PDB entry 3CHX | X-ray diffraction, 3.90 A resolution | chains A and B of the 15 polymer chains in the assembly

# Chain A
Protein: PmoB
Source organism: Methylosinus trichosporium
UniProt: Q9KX50 (Q9KX50_METTR); residues 40-431 here = UniProt positions 40-431
Amino-acid sequence (392 residues; each row starts with the number of its first residue):
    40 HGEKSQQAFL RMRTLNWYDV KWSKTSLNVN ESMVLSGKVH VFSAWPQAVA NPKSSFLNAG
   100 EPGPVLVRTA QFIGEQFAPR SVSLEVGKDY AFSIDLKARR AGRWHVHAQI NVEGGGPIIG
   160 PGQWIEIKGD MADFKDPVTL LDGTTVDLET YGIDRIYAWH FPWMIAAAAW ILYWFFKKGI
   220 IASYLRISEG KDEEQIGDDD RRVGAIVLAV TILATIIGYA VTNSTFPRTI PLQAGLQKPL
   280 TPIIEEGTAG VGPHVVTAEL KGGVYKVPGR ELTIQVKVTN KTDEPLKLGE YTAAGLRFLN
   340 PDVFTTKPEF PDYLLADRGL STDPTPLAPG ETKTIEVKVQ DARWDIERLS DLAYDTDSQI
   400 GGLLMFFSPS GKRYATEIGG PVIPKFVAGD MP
Disordered / not traced: 284-294, 318-327, 347-350, 427-431
Bound ions: Cu ion near His40 (its only coordinating residue here)

# Chain B
Protein: PmoA
Source organism: Methylosinus trichosporium
UniProt: Q50541 (Q50541_METTR); residues 1-252 here = UniProt positions 1-252
Amino-acid sequence (252 residues; numbered 1 to 252; the number before each row is that of its first residue):
     1 MFTSKSGGAI GPFHSVAEAA GCVKTTDWMF LTLLFLAVLG GYHIHFMLTA GDWDFWVDWK
    61 DRRMWPTVVP ILGVTFAAAA QAFFWENFKL PFGATFAVSG LLIGEWINRY CNFWGWTYFP
   121 ISLVFPSALV VPALWLDIIM LLSGSYVITA VVGSLGWGLL FYPNNWPAIA ALHQATEQHG
   181 QLMSLADLVG FHFVRTSMPE YIRMVERGTL RTFGKEVVPV AAFFSGFVSM MVYFLWWFVG
   241 KWYSTTKVIQ KI
Disordered / not traced: 1-11, 250-252

# How chain A and chain B interact
Contacting residue pairs (127; chain A residue first):
  Asn97(A) - Val194(B)
  Ala98(A) - Val194(B)  hydrophobic
  Gly102(A) - Thr117(B)
  Pro103(A) - Phe119(B)
  Pro103(A) - Phe193(B)  hydrophobic
  Pro103(A) - Val194(B)
  Val106(A) - His192(B)
  Val106(A) - Phe193(B)
  Val106(A) - Val194(B)
  Arg107(A) - Phe191(B)  hydrogen bond (side chain-backbone)
  Arg107(A) - His192(B)  hydrogen bond (backbone-side chain)
  Arg107(A) - Val194(B)
  Ala109(A) - His179(B)
  Gln110(A) - Phe191(B)
  Phe116(A) - Gln178(B)
  Phe116(A) - His179(B)
  Phe116(A) - Gln181(B)
  Phe116(A) - Phe191(B)  hydrophobic
  Ala117(A) - Phe191(B)
  Pro118(A) - Gln181(B)
  Pro118(A) - Phe191(B)  hydrophobic
  Arg119(A) - Gln181(B)
  Arg138(A) - Trp114(B)
  Arg138(A) - Tyr118(B)  hydrogen bond (side chain-backbone)
  Arg138(A) - Phe193(B)
  Arg139(A) - Thr117(B)
  Arg139(A) - Tyr118(B)
  Met170(A) - Trp114(B)  hydrophobic
  Met170(A) - Tyr118(B)  hydrophobic
  Asp175(A) - His192(B)  salt bridge
  Val177(A) - Thr176(B)
  Val177(A) - Gln178(B)
  Thr178(A) - Thr176(B)  hydrogen bond (backbone-side chain)
  Leu179(A) - Gln174(B)
  Leu179(A) - Ala175(B)
  Leu179(A) - Thr176(B)  hydrogen bond (backbone-side chain)
  Leu180(A) - Ala175(B)  hydrogen bond (backbone-backbone)
  Leu180(A) - Thr176(B)
  Leu180(A) - Glu177(B)
  Leu187(A) - Leu188(B)  hydrophobic
  Leu187(A) - Val189(B)  hydrophobic
  Leu187(A) - His192(B)
  Glu188(A) - Phe193(B)
  Tyr190(A) - Gln174(B)  hydrogen bond
  Tyr190(A) - Leu185(B)  hydrophobic
  Ile192(A) - Ile121(B)  hydrophobic
  Arg194(A) - Pro167(B)
  Arg194(A) - Ala171(B)
  Ile195(A) - Trp106(B)  hydrophobic
  Ile195(A) - Ile121(B)
  Ile195(A) - Phe125(B)  hydrophobic
  Tyr196(A) - Trp106(B)  hydrophobic
  Tyr196(A) - Tyr110(B)
  Tyr196(A) - Ile121(B)
  Trp198(A) - Ala128(B)  hydrophobic
  Trp198(A) - Asn164(B)
  Trp198(A) - Pro167(B)
  His199(A) - Trp106(B)  hydrogen bond (backbone-side chain)
  His199(A) - Pro126(B)  hydrogen bond (side chain-backbone)
  His199(A) - Ser127(B)
  His199(A) - Ala128(B)
  Trp202(A) - Val130(B)
  Met203(A) - Leu102(B)  hydrophobic
  Met203(A) - Ile103(B)
  Met203(A) - Trp106(B)
  Trp209(A) - Pro91(B)  hydrogen bond (side chain-backbone)
  Trp209(A) - Phe92(B)
  Trp209(A) - Thr95(B)
  Trp209(A) - Asp137(B)
  Trp209(A) - Ile138(B)  hydrophobic
  Ile210(A) - Phe92(B)  hydrophobic
  Trp213(A) - Leu90(B)
  Trp213(A) - Pro91(B)
  Trp213(A) - Phe92(B)
  Phe214(A) - Trp28(B)
  Phe214(A) - Leu31(B)  hydrophobic
  Lys217(A) - Lys24(B)
  Gly218(A) - Asp27(B)
  Ile219(A) - Asp27(B)  hydrogen bond (backbone-side chain)
  Ile219(A) - Phe30(B)  hydrophobic
  Ile219(A) - Phe88(B)  hydrophobic
  Ile220(A) - Val23(B)  hydrophobic
  Ile220(A) - Thr26(B)
  Ile220(A) - Phe88(B)
  Ser222(A) - Phe88(B)
  Tyr223(A) - Phe88(B)  hydrophobic
  Ile226(A) - Asn87(B)
  Ile226(A) - Phe88(B)  hydrophobic
  Ile226(A) - Lys89(B)
  Asp231(A) - Lys89(B)
  Gln234(A) - Phe88(B)
  Gln234(A) - Lys89(B)
  Ile235(A) - Trp85(B)  hydrophobic
  Ile235(A) - Lys89(B)
  Asp239(A) - Leu141(B)
  Arg240(A) - Leu141(B)
  Gly243(A) - Ile138(B)
  Ala244(A) - Leu142(B)  hydrophobic
  Leu247(A) - Trp135(B)
  Leu247(A) - Ile138(B)  hydrophobic
  Thr250(A) - Leu134(B)
  Gly257(A) - Pro167(B)
  Tyr258(A) - Trp166(B)
  Thr261(A) - Trp166(B)
  Thr261(A) - Pro167(B)
  Thr261(A) - Ala170(B)
  Asn262(A) - Trp166(B)
  Thr264(A) - Ala171(B)
  Thr264(A) - Gln174(B)
  Phe265(A) - Trp166(B)  hydrophobic
  Thr268(A) - Trp166(B)
  Thr268(A) - His173(B)  hydrogen bond (side chain-backbone)
  Thr268(A) - Gln174(B)  hydrogen bond (side chain-backbone)
  Ile269(A) - His173(B)  hydrogen bond (backbone-side chain)
  Ile269(A) - Ala175(B)  hydrophobic
  Ile269(A) - Leu182(B)  hydrophobic
  Ile269(A) - Met183(B)
  Ile269(A) - Ser184(B)
  Pro270(A) - Ser184(B)  hydrogen bond (backbone-side chain)
  Leu271(A) - Val57(B)
  Leu271(A) - Asp58(B)
  Leu271(A) - Lys60(B)
  Leu271(A) - His173(B)
  Leu271(A) - Asp187(B)
  Gln272(A) - Leu182(B)
  Gln272(A) - Met183(B)
  Gln272(A) - Asp187(B)  hydrogen bond (backbone-side chain)
Also at the interface, not in a pair above, chain A (69 interface residues in all): Phe95, Glu100, Thr108, Gln115, Ala221, Val246, Thr254
Also at the interface, not in a pair above, chain B (73 interface residues in all): Asp61, Arg62, Phe84, Ser122, Val131, Pro163, Asn165, Ala168, Ala186, Arg195, Phe224

# Overview
69 residues of chain A face 73 of chain B across their interface; the contacts include 16 hydrogen bonds and 1
salt bridge. Polar contacts include Asp175(A)-His192(B), Arg107(A)-Phe191(B) and Arg107(A)-His192(B).
Here chain A is PmoB and chain B is PmoA, both from Methylosinus trichosporium. Entry 3CHX (Crystal structure
of Methylosinus trichosporium OB3b particulate methane monooxygenase (pMMO)) was determined by X-ray
diffraction.
